Entry 1PM5 (X-ray diffraction, 1.95 A resolution); this record covers chains E and A of the 3 polymer chains in the assembly.

Chain E:
Molecule: 14-nt DNA strand
Sequence (14 nucleotides; numbered 15 to 28; the number before each row is that of its first residue):
    15 GCGAGAAACAAAGA

Chain A:
Protein: Formamidopyrimidine-DNA glycosylase
Source organism: Lactococcus lactis subsp. cremoris
Notes: EC 3.2.2.23; fragment: Fpg
UniProt: P42371 (FPG_LACLC); aligned to UniProt positions 2-272 over residues 1-271 (the alignment contains insertions or deletions, so no single offset holds)
Sequence (271 residues; numbered 1 to 271; the number before each row is that of its first residue):
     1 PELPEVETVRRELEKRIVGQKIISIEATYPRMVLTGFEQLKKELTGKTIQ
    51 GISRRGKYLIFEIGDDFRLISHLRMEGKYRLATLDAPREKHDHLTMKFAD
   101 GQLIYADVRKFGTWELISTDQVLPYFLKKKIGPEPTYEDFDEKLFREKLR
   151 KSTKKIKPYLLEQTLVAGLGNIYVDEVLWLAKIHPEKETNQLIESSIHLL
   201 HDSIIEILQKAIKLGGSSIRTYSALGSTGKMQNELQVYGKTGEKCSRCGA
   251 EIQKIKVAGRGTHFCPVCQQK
Metal / ion sites: Zn2+: Cys245, Cys248, Cys265, Cys268
Curated features (UniProtKB/Swiss-Prot):
  - region: Lys57 to Met75 (DNA-binding)
  - active site: Pro1 (Schiff-base intermediate with DNA), Glu2 (Proton donor), Lys57 (Proton donor)
  - binding site (DNA): His91, Arg109
From the paper describing this entry:
  - binding site for the 14-nt DNA strand: Pro1, Glu2, Met75, Arg109, Phe111
  - binding site for the 14-nt DNA strand (chain E): Arg109, Phe111
  - catalytic residues: Pro1
  - catalytic residues: Glu2 (proposed by the authors, not directly observed)

Chain E / chain A interface:
Residue-residue contacts (13):
  DG17(E) with Lys154(A), phosphate contact
  DA22(E) with Arg74(A), base contact; Phe111(A), stacking on the base
  DC23(E) with Arg31(A), salt bridge to the phosphate; Arg109(A), hydrogen bond to the base; Lys110(A), phosphate contact; Phe111(A), base contact
  DA24(E) with His91(A), phosphate contact; Val108(A), sugar contact; Arg109(A), base contact; Lys110(A), salt bridge to the phosphate
  DA25(E) with Lys90(A), salt bridge to the phosphate; His91(A), salt bridge to the phosphate
Also at the interface, not in a pair above, chain E (6 interface residues in all): DC16

Summary:
The interface between chain E and chain A involves 6 residues on one side and 9 on the other; the contacts
include 1 hydrogen bond, 4 salt bridges and 1 aromatic stacking contact. Polar pairs include
DC23(E)-Arg109(A), DC23(E)-Arg31(A) and DA24(E)-Lys110(A). The paper reports catalytic residues Pro1(A) and
Glu2(A); a binding site for the 14-nt DNA strand at Pro1(A), Glu2(A) and Met75(A) among others.
Here chain E is a 14-nt DNA strand and chain A is Formamidopyrimidine-DNA glycosylase (Lactococcus lactis
subsp. cremoris). Entry 1PM5 (Crystal structure of wild type Lactococcus lactis Fpg complexed to a
tetrahydrofuran containing DNA) was determined by X-ray diffraction (same publication as 1NNJ, 1PJI and 1PJJ).
